6VC3 - chains A and B of the 4 polymer chains in the assembly; structure by X-ray diffraction, 1.95 A resolution.

# Chain A (and B)
Protein: Galactose-binding lectin
Organism: Arachis hypogaea
Notes: chain B of this document is another copy of the same molecule, construct and numbering; everything in this record applies to it too
Reference sequence: P02872 (LECG_ARAHY); residues 1-236 here correspond to UniProt positions 24-259 (UniProt number = residue number + 23)
Sequence (236 residues; numbered 1 to 236; the number before each row is that of its first residue):
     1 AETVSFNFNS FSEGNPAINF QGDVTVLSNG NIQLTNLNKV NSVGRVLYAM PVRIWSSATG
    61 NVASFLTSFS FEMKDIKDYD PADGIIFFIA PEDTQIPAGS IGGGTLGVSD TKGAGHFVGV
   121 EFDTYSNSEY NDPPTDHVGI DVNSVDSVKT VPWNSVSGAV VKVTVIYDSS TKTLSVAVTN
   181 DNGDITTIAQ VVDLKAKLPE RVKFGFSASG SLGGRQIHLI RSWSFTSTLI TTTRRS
Disordered / not traced: 233-236
Ion coordination: Mn2+: Glu121, Asp123, Asp132, His137; Ca2+: Asp123, Tyr125, Asn127, Asp132
Residues lining bound ligands: QWJ (6-S-(prop-2-yn-1-yl)-6-thio-beta-D-glucopyranosyl 1-thio-beta-D-galactopyranoside): Asp80, Ala82, Asp83, Gly103, Gly104, Tyr125, Asn127, Glu129, Ser211, Gly213, Gly214
Reported in the primary citation:
  - binding site for QWJ: Asp80, Asp83, Gly104, Tyr125, Asn127, Ser211, Gly213

# Chain A / chain B interface
Residue-residue contacts - 22 pairs, chain A then chain B:
  Ala1(A) - Ser10(B)
  Glu2(A) - Ser12(B)  hydrogen bond
  Glu2(A) - Asn15(B)  hydrogen bond
  Ser5(A) - Ser5(B)
  Ser12(A) - Glu2(B)  hydrogen bond
  Gly14(A) - Arg53(B)
  Asn15(A) - Glu2(B)
  Pro16(A) - Glu2(B)
  Pro16(A) - Pro51(B)
  Pro16(A) - Arg201(B)
  Ala17(A) - Met50(B)  hydrophobic
  Tyr48(A) - Met50(B)
  Ala49(A) - Met50(B)  hydrophobic
  Met50(A) - Ala17(B)  hydrophobic
  Met50(A) - Tyr48(B)
  Met50(A) - Met50(B)
  Pro51(A) - Pro16(B)
  Arg53(A) - Ser12(B)
  Arg53(A) - Glu13(B)  hydrogen bond (side chain-backbone)
  Arg53(A) - Gly14(B)
  Arg53(A) - Pro16(B)
  Arg201(A) - Pro16(B)
Interface residues without a listed pair, chain A (19 interface residues in all): Thr3, Asn7, Ser10, Glu13, Thr231
Interface residues without a listed pair, chain B (18 interface residues in all): Ala1, Thr3, Asn7, Thr231

# Overview
19 residues of chain A and 18 residues of chain B are in contact, with 4 hydrogen bonds. Polar contacts
include Glu2(A)-Ser12(B), Glu2(A)-Asn15(B) and Arg53(A)-Glu13(B). Chain A binds compound QWJ. The Mn2+ site is
built by Glu121(A), Asp123(A), Asp132(A) and His137(A). From the paper: a binding site for QWJ at Asp80(A),
Asp83(A) and Gly104(A) among others.
Both chains are Galactose-binding lectin (Arachis hypogaea). Entry 6VC3 (Peanut lectin complexed with
S-beta-D-thiogalactopyranosyl 6-deoxy-6-S-propynyl-beta-D-glucopyranoside (STG)) was determined by X-ray
diffraction together with 6V95, 6VAV, 6VAW, 6VC4 and 6VGF from the same study.
